3NUM - chain A; structure by X-ray diffraction, 2.75 A resolution.

== Chain A ==
Protein: Serine protease HTRA1
From: Homo sapiens
Notes: EC 3.4.21.-; fragment: protease and pdz domain
Reference sequence: Q92743 (HTRA1_HUMAN); residue numbers follow UniProt; this construct covers 158-480
Chain sequence (332 residues; row label = number of the first residue in the row):
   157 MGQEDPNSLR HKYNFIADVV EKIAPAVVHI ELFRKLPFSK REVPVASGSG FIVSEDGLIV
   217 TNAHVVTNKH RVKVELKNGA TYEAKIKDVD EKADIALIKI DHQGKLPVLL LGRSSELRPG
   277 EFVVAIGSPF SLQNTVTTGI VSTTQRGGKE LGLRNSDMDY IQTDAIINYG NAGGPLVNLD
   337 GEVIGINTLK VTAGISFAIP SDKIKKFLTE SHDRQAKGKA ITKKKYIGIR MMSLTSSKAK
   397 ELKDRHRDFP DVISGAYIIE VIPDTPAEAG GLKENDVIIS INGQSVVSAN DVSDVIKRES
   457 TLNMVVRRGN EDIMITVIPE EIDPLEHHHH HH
Not modelled in the structure: 157-160, 285-289, 301-314, 370-488
Sequence notes: initiating methionine (157); engineered mutation Ala328 (Ser in Q92743); expression tag (481-488)
Swiss-Prot annotation at these positions:
  - active site (Charge relay system): His220, Asp250
  - site (Involved in trimer stabilization): Tyr169, Phe171, Phe278
  - natural variant: Arg166 (R166L: In CADASIL2), Ala173 (A173P: In CADASIL2), Ala252 (A252T: In CARASIL), Ser284 (S284G: In CADASIL2 loss of proteolytic activity; S284R: In CADASIL2), Pro285 (P285Q: In CADASIL2), Phe286 (F286V: In CADASIL2), Val297 (V297M: In CARASIL), Asp450 (D450H: In CADASIL2; uncertain significance)

== In short ==
UniProt lists active-site residues His220 and Asp250.
Chain A is Serine protease HTRA1 (Homo sapiens); the structure, Substrate induced remodeling of the active
site regulates HtrA1 activity, was determined by X-ray diffraction (same publication as 3NWU and 3NZI).
